PDB entry 8RVP | electron microscopy, 2.28 A resolution | chains P and Q of the 34 polymer chains in the assembly

== Chain P ==
Protein: Proteasome subunit alpha type-2
From: Saccharomyces cerevisiae
Reference sequence: P23639 (PSA2_YEAST); numbering as in UniProt (aligned over 1-250)
Sequence (250 residues; each row starts with the number of its first residue):
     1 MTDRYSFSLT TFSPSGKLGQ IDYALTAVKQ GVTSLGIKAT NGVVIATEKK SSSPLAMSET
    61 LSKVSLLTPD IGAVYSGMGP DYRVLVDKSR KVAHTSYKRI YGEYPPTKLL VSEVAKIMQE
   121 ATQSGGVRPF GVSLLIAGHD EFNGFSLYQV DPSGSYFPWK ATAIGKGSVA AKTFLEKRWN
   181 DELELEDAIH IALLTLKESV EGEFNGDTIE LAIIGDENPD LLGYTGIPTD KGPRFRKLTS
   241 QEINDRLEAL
UniProt features mapped onto this chain:
  - cross-link: Lys-108 (Glycyl lysine isopeptide (Lys-Gly) (interchain with G-Cter in ubiquitin))

== Chain Q ==
Protein: Proteasome subunit alpha type-3
From: Saccharomyces cerevisiae
Reference sequence: P23638 (PSA3_YEAST); numbering as in UniProt (aligned over 1-258)
Sequence (258 residues; row label = number of the first residue in the row):
     1 MGSRRYDSRT TIFSPEGRLY QVEYALESIS HAGTAIGIMA SDGIVLAAER KVTSTLLEQD
    61 TSTEKLYKLN DKIAVAVAGL TADAEILINT ARIHAQNYLK TYNEDIPVEI LVRRLSDIKQ
   121 GYTQHGGLRP FGVSFIYAGY DDRYGYQLYT SNPSGNYTGW KAISVGANTS AAQTLLQMDY
   181 KDDMKVDDAI ELALKTLSKT TDSSALTYDR LEFATIRKGA NDGEVYQKIF KPQEIKDILV
   241 KTGITKKDED EEADEDMK
Disordered / not traced: 1-2, 246-258
UniProt features mapped onto this chain:
  - cross-link (Glycyl lysine isopeptide (Lys-Gly)): Lys-100 (interchain with G-Cter in ubiquitin), Lys-199 (interchain with G-Cter in ubiquitin), Lys-231 (interchain with G-Cter in ubiquitin)

== How chain P and chain Q interact ==
Contacting residue pairs - 55 pairs, chain P then chain Q:
  Ser-6(P) with Gly-127(Q)
  Phe-7(P) with Arg-9(Q); Gly-126(Q)
  Ser-8(P) with Gly-126(Q), hydrogen bond (backbone-backbone); Gly-127(Q); Arg-129(Q)
  Thr-10(P) with Arg-129(Q)
  Thr-11(P) with Ser-8(Q); Gln-21(Q)
  Phe-12(P) with Gln-21(Q), hydrogen bond (backbone-side chain); Tyr-24(Q), hydrophobic; Ala-25(Q), hydrophobic; Ser-28(Q); Pro-130(Q)
  Ser-13(P) with Tyr-24(Q)
  Pro-14(P) with Tyr-24(Q), hydrophobic; Glu-27(Q)
  Ser-15(P) with His-31(Q), hydrogen bond (backbone-side chain)
  Gly-16(P) with Tyr-24(Q); Ser-28(Q)
  Leu-18(P) with Leu-80(Q), hydrophobic; Arg-129(Q)
  Lys-38(P) with Glu-58(Q), salt bridge
  Lys-108(P) with Thr-63(Q)
  Ser-112(P) with Glu-85(Q)
  Lys-116(P) with Ile-86(Q)
  Gln-119(P) with Ala-82(Q); Asp-83(Q), hydrogen bond; Ile-86(Q)
  Thr-122(P) with Arg-129(Q), hydrogen bond (backbone-side chain)
  Gln-123(P) with Tyr-122(Q); Gly-127(Q); Arg-129(Q), hydrogen bond (side chain-backbone); Phe-131(Q)
  Ser-153(P) with Ala-82(Q)
  Gly-154(P) with Ala-82(Q)
  Ser-155(P) with Thr-81(Q), hydrogen bond
  Tyr-156(P) with Glu-85(Q), hydrogen bond
  Phe-157(P) with Glu-64(Q)
  Pro-158(P) with Leu-57(Q); Glu-58(Q), hydrogen bond (backbone-backbone); Thr-61(Q)
  Trp-159(P) with Ser-54(Q); Leu-56(Q); Leu-57(Q), hydrophobic; Glu-58(Q)
  Lys-160(P) with Thr-55(Q); Leu-56(Q), hydrogen bond (backbone-backbone); Leu-57(Q); Glu-58(Q); Gln-59(Q), hydrogen bond
  Ala-161(P) with Leu-56(Q)
  Glu-176(P) with Ser-54(Q); Thr-55(Q), hydrogen bond; Leu-56(Q)
Interface residues without a listed pair, chain P (35 interface residues in all): Tyr-5, Ser-124, Gly-125, Tyr-148, Lys-172, Leu-175, Trp-179
Interface residues without a listed pair, chain Q (33 interface residues in all): Thr-11, His-125, Leu-128, Gly-132

== Summary ==
Chain P and chain Q form an interface of 35 and 33 residues respectively, with 12 hydrogen bonds and 1 salt
bridge. Polar contacts include Lys-38(P)/Glu-58(Q), Phe-12(P)/Gln-21(Q) and Ser-15(P)/His-31(Q).
Here chain P is Proteasome subunit alpha type-2 and chain Q is Proteasome subunit alpha type-3, both from
Saccharomyces cerevisiae. Entry 8RVP (Proteasomal late precursor complex from pre1-1, state 2) was determined
by electron microscopy together with 8RVL, 8RVO, 8RVQ and 9GBK from the same study.
